PDB entry 4IVY | X-ray diffraction, 1.95 A resolution | chains B and D of the 4 polymer chains in the assembly

== Chain B ==
Name: Estrogen receptor
Source organism: Homo sapiens
Notes: fragment: Ligand-binding Domain
UniProt: P03372 (ESR1_HUMAN); residue numbers follow UniProt; this construct covers 303-549
Chain sequence (247 residues; each row starts with the number of its first residue):
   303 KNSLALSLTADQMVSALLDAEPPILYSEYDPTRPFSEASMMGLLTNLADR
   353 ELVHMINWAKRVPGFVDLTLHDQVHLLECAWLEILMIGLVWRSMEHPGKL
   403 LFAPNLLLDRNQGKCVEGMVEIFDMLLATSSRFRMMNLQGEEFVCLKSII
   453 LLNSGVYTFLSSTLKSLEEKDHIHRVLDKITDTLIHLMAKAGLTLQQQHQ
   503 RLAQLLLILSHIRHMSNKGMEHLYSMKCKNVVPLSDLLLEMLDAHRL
Not modelled in the structure: 303-304, 416-420, 461-467, 549
Construct notes: engineered mutation Ser-537 (Tyr in P03372)
Small-molecule neighbours: 1GT (4-[1-(but-3-en-1-yl)-7-(trifluoromethyl)-1H-indazol-3-yl]benzene-1,3-diol): Met-343, Leu-346, Thr-347, Leu-349, Ala-350, Glu-353, Leu-384, Leu-387, Met-388, Leu-391, Arg-394, Phe-404, Met-421, Ile-424, Phe-425, Leu-428, Gly-521, His-524, Leu-525, Met-528

== Chain D ==
Name: Nuclear receptor coactivator 2
Notes: fragment: Receptor-interacting peptide
UniProt: Q15596 (NCOA2_HUMAN); residues 687-696 here = UniProt positions 687-696
Chain sequence (10 residues; numbered 687 to 696; the number before each row is that of its first residue):
   687 HKILHRLLQD
Not modelled in the structure: 687

== Interface between chain B and chain D ==
Residue-residue contacts (21):
  Ile-358(B) / Leu-690(D)  hydrophobic
  Ile-358(B) / Leu-693(D)  hydrophobic
  Ile-358(B) / Leu-694(D)  hydrophobic
  Lys-362(B) / Leu-693(D)  hydrogen bond (side chain-backbone)
  Lys-362(B) / Leu-694(D)
  Lys-362(B) / Asp-696(D)  hydrogen bond (side chain-backbone)
  Leu-372(B) / His-691(D)
  Leu-372(B) / Gln-695(D)
  Gln-375(B) / Leu-694(D)
  Val-376(B) / Leu-690(D)
  Val-376(B) / His-691(D)
  Val-376(B) / Leu-694(D)  hydrophobic
  Leu-379(B) / Leu-690(D)  hydrophobic
  Leu-379(B) / Leu-694(D)  hydrophobic
  Glu-380(B) / Lys-688(D)  salt bridge
  Glu-380(B) / Leu-690(D)
  Asp-538(B) / Ile-689(D)
  Leu-539(B) / Ile-689(D)
  Glu-542(B) / Lys-688(D)
  Glu-542(B) / Ile-689(D)  hydrogen bond (side chain-backbone)
  Met-543(B) / Leu-690(D)  hydrophobic
Other interface residues (no listed pair), chain B (13 interface residues in all): Phe-367, His-373

== Summary ==
13 residues of chain B face 8 of chain D across their interface, with 3 hydrogen bonds and 1 salt bridge.
Among the polar pairs are Glu-380(B)/Lys-688(D), Lys-362(B)/Leu-693(D) and Lys-362(B)/Asp-696(D). Bound to
chain B: compound 1GT.
Here chain B is Estrogen receptor (Homo sapiens) and chain D is Nuclear receptor coactivator 2. Entry 4IVY
(Crystal Structure of the Estrogen Receptor alpha Ligand-binding Domain in Complex with Dynamic
WAY-derivative, 7a) was determined by X-ray diffraction, deposited together with 4IU7, 4IUI, 4IV2, 4IV4, 4IVW,
4IW6 and 3 further entries.
